PDB entry 1SVX | X-ray diffraction, 2.24 A resolution | chains A and B

Chain A:
Name: Ankyrin Repeat Protein off7
Sequence (169 residues; row label = number of the first residue in the row):
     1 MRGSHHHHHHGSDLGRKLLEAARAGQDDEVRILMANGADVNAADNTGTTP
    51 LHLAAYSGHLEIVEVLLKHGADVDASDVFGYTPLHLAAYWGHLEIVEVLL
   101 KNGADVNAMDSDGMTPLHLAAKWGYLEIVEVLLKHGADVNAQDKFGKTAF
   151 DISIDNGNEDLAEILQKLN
Not modelled in the structure: 1-11, 169

Chain B:
Name: Maltose-binding periplasmic protein
From: Escherichia coli
UniProtKB: P02928 (MALE_ECOLI); residues 3-366 here correspond to UniProt positions 29-392 (UniProt number = residue number + 26)
Sequence (395 residues; row label = number of the first residue in the row; numbers below 1 keep their minus sign (Met-14 is residue -14)):
   -14 MRGSHHHHHHGSGSMKTEEGKLVIWINGDKGYNGLAEVGKKFEKDTGIKV
    36 TVEHPDKLEEKFPQVAATGDGPDIIFWAHDRFGGYAQSGLLAEITPDKAF
    86 QDKLYPFTWDAVRYNGKLIAYPIAVEALSLIYNKDLLPNPPKTWEEIPAL
   136 DKELKAKGKSALMFNLQEPYFTWPLIAADGGYAFKYENGKYDIKDVGVDN
   186 AGAKAGLTFLVDLIKNKHMNADTDYSIAEAAFNKGETAMTINGPWAWSNI
   236 DTSKVNYGVTVLPTFKGQPSKPFVGVLSAGINAASPNKELAKEFLENYLL
   286 TDEGLEAVNKDKPLGAVALKSYEEELAKDPRIAATMENAQKGEIMPNIPQ
   336 MSAFWYAVRTAVINAASGRQTVDEALKDAQTGSGGTPGRPAAKLN
Not modelled in the structure: -14 to 4, 374-380
Construct notes: expression tag (-14 to 2); cloning artifact (367-380)

How chain A and chain B interact:
Contacting residue pairs (25; chain A residue first):
  Thr48(A) - Lys202(B)
  Tyr56(A) - Lys140(B)  hydrogen bond
  Tyr56(A) - Lys202(B)
  Val78(A) - Ser352(B)
  Val78(A) - Gly353(B)
  Phe79(A) - Val196(B)  hydrophobic
  Phe79(A) - Lys200(B)
  Phe79(A) - Ala351(B)
  Tyr81(A) - Lys200(B)
  Tyr81(A) - Asn201(B)  hydrogen bond
  Leu86(A) - Lys202(B)
  Tyr89(A) - Pro133(B)
  Tyr89(A) - Lys137(B)  hydrogen bond (backbone-side chain)
  Tyr89(A) - Asn201(B)
  Tyr89(A) - His203(B)
  Trp90(A) - Asp136(B)
  Trp90(A) - Lys137(B)
  Trp90(A) - Lys140(B)
  Trp90(A) - Asn201(B)  hydrogen bond (side chain-backbone)
  Trp90(A) - His203(B)
  Asp110(A) - Lys200(B)  salt bridge
  Asp112(A) - Lys200(B)  salt bridge
  Trp123(A) - Ala134(B)
  Trp123(A) - Lys137(B)
  Tyr125(A) - Lys137(B)  hydrogen bond
Interface residues without a listed pair, chain A (13 interface residues in all): Thr46
Interface residues without a listed pair, chain B (14 interface residues in all): Ala350

In short:
Chain A and chain B form an interface of 13 and 14 residues respectively; the contacts include 5 hydrogen
bonds and 2 salt bridges. Polar pairs include Asp110(A)-Lys200(B), Asp112(A)-Lys200(B) and Tyr56(A)-Lys140(B).
Chain A is Ankyrin Repeat Protein off7 and chain B is Maltose-binding periplasmic protein (Escherichia coli);
the structure, Crystal structure of a designed selected Ankyrin Repeat protein in complex with the Maltose
Binding Protein, was determined by X-ray diffraction.
